PDB entry 6LKJ | X-ray diffraction, 2.00 A resolution | chain A

[Chain A]
Molecule: ABC transporter, solute-binding protein
Source organism: Staphylococcus aureus
UniProtKB: X5DVD1 (X5DVD1_STAAU); numbering as in UniProt (aligned over 29-322)
Chain sequence (294 residues; each row starts with the number of its first residue):
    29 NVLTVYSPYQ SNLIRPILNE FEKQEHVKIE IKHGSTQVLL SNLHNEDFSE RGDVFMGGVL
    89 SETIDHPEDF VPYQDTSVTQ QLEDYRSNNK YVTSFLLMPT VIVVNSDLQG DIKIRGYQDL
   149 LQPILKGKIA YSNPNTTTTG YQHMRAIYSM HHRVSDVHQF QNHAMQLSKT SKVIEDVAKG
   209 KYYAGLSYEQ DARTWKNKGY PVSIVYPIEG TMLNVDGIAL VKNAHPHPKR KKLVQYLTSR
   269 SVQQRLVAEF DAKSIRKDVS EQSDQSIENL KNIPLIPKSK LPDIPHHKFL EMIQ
Small-molecule neighbours: 6-O-phosphono-beta-D-galactopyranose (BGP): P36, Y37, S63, T64, G85, G86, M126, T128, T164, T165, T166, T167, T198, Y216, N242, D244
Reported in the primary citation:
  - mutagenesis - R43A, E50A: abolished growth
  - specificity-determining residues: Y216 (proposed by the authors, not directly observed)

[Overview]
Ligands of chain A: 6-O-phosphono-beta-D-galactopyranose. From the paper: R43A and E50A abolish growth; the
specificity determinant Y216.
Chain A is ABC transporter, solute-binding protein (Staphylococcus aureus); the structure, Two-component
system protein mediate signal transduction, was determined by X-ray diffraction together with 6LKH, 6LKG,
6LKI, 6LKK and 6LKL from the same study.
